PDB entry 2Z3D | X-ray diffraction, 2.10 A resolution | chains A and I

Chain A:
Protein: Replicase polyprotein 1ab (pp1ab)
Organism: SARS coronavirus
Notes: EC 3.4.22.-; fragment: SARS-CoV 3C-like peptidase
UniProtKB: P59641 (R1AB_CVHSA); residues 1-306 here correspond to UniProt positions 3241-3546 (UniProt number = residue number + 3240)
Amino-acid sequence (306 residues; numbered 1 to 306; the number before each row is that of its first residue):
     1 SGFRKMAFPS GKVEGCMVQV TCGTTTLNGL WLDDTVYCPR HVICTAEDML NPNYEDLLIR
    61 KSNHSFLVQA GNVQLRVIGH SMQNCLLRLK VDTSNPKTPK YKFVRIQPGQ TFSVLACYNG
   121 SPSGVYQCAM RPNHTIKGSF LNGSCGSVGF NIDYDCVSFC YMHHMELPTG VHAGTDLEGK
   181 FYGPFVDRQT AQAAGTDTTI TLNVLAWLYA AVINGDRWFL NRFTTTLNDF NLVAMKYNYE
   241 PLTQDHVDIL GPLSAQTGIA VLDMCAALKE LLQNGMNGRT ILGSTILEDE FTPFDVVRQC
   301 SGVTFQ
What the authors report for this chain:
  - binding site for Inhibitor (chain I): His41, Gly143, Cys145, His163, His164, Glu166
  - conformationally variable residues: His164 to Pro168
  - contacts within the chain: His41-Asp187 (water-mediated contact), His41-His164 (water-mediated contact)

Chain I:
Protein: Inhibitor
Amino-acid sequence (6 residues; numbered 901 to 905; the number before each row is that of its first residue):
   901 XLAAX
   905 X
Construct notes: microheterogeneity OCQ_905 (Ecq in 2Z3D)
Modified / non-standard residues: ACE (acetyl group) at position 901; ECQ ((3S)-3-[(2S)-2-amino-3-hydroxybutyl]pyrrolidin-2-one) at position 905

How chain A and chain I interact:
Pairs across the interface - 38 pairs, chain A then chain I:
  His41(A) - Ala904(I)
  His41(A) - ECQ_905(I)
  His41(A) - OCQ_905(I)
  Met49(A) - Ala904(I)  hydrophobic
  Phe140(A) - ECQ_905(I)
  Phe140(A) - OCQ_905(I)
  Leu141(A) - ECQ_905(I)
  Leu141(A) - OCQ_905(I)
  Asn142(A) - ECQ_905(I)
  Asn142(A) - OCQ_905(I)
  Gly143(A) - ECQ_905(I)  hydrogen bond (backbone-backbone)
  Gly143(A) - OCQ_905(I)  hydrogen bond (backbone-backbone)
  Ser144(A) - ECQ_905(I)  hydrogen bond (backbone-backbone)
  Ser144(A) - OCQ_905(I)  hydrogen bond (backbone-backbone)
  Cys145(A) - Ala904(I)
  Cys145(A) - ECQ_905(I)  covalent bond
  Cys145(A) - OCQ_905(I)  covalent bond
  His163(A) - ECQ_905(I)
  His163(A) - OCQ_905(I)
  His164(A) - Ala904(I)
  His164(A) - ECQ_905(I)  hydrogen bond (backbone-backbone)
  His164(A) - OCQ_905(I)  hydrogen bond (backbone-backbone)
  Met165(A) - Leu902(I)
  Met165(A) - Ala903(I)
  Met165(A) - Ala904(I)  hydrophobic
  Met165(A) - OCQ_905(I)
  Glu166(A) - Leu902(I)  hydrogen bond (backbone-backbone)
  Glu166(A) - Ala903(I)  hydrogen bond (backbone-backbone)
  Glu166(A) - ECQ_905(I)
  Glu166(A) - OCQ_905(I)
  Leu167(A) - Leu902(I)  hydrophobic
  Pro168(A) - ACE_901(I)
  Pro168(A) - Leu902(I)
  His172(A) - ECQ_905(I)
  His172(A) - OCQ_905(I)
  Gln189(A) - Leu902(I)
  Thr190(A) - Leu902(I)
  Gln192(A) - Leu902(I)
Other interface residues (no listed pair), chain A (20 interface residues in all): Leu27, Arg188

In short:
20 residues of chain A and 6 residues of chain I are in contact; the contacts include 1 covalent bond and 8
hydrogen bonds. The backbones hydrogen-bond at Gly143(A)-OCQ_905(I), Gly143(A)-ECQ_905(I) and
Ser144(A)-OCQ_905(I). The paper reports a binding site for Inhibitor (chain I) at His41(A), Gly143(A) and
Cys145(A) among others; conformational variability at His164(A).
Here chain A is Replicase polyprotein 1ab (pp1ab) (SARS coronavirus) and chain I is Inhibitor. Entry 2Z3D (A
Mechanistic view of Enzyme Inhibition and Peptide Hydrolysis in the Active Site of the SARS-CoV ...) was
determined by X-ray diffraction (same publication as 2Z3C and 2Z3E).
